PDB entry 9FAV | electron microscopy, 3.20 A resolution | chains H and L of the 10 polymer chains in the assembly

# Chain H
Protein: Neuroligin-2
Source organism: Homo sapiens
Reference sequence: Q8NFZ4 (NLGN2_HUMAN); numbering as in UniProt (aligned over 668-700)
Sequence (33 residues; numbered 668 to 700; the number before each row is that of its first residue):
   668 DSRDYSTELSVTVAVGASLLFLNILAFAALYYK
UniProt features mapped onto this chain:
  - region: V678 to Y698 (Required for interaction with LHFPL4)

# Chain L
Protein: LHFPL tetraspan subfamily member 4 protein
Source organism: Homo sapiens
Reference sequence: Q7Z7J7 (LHPL4_HUMAN); residue numbers follow UniProt; this construct covers 17-201
Sequence (185 residues; numbered 17 to 201; the number before each row is that of its first residue):
    17 RNSRAIGVLWAIFTICFAIINVVVFIQPYWVGDSVSTPKPGYFGLFHYCV
    67 GSGLAGRELTCRGSFTDFSTIPSSAFKAAAFFVLLSMVLILGCITCFSLF
   117 FFCNTATVYKICAWMQLLAALCLVLGCMIFPDGWDAETIRDMCGAKTGKY
   167 SLGDCSVRWAYILAIIGILNALILSFLAFVLGNRQ
Cystine bridges: C65-C77, C109-C128, C159-C171
Residues lining bound ligands: phosphatidylglycerol (PGW; (1R)-2-{[(S)-{[(2S)-2,3-dihydroxypropyl]oxy}(hydroxy)phosphoryl]oxy}-1-[(hexadecanoyloxy)methyl]ethyl (9Z)-octadec-9-enoate): D83, F84, S85, K93

# Chain H / chain L interface
Residue-residue contacts (34; chain H residue first):
  D668(H) with R73(L), salt bridge
  R670(H) with D49(L); S50(L); V51(L); P56(L)
  Y672(H) with D49(L), hydrogen bond; R174(L), hydrogen bond
  E675(H) with W175(L)
  L676(H) with V173(L); R174(L); W175(L); I178(L), hydrophobic
  T679(H) with W175(L); I178(L); I182(L)
  V680(H) with I178(L), hydrophobic
  G683(H) with I182(L)
  L686(H) with I36(L), hydrophobic; N186(L)
  L687(H) with I182(L), hydrophobic; L185(L), hydrophobic; N186(L)
  N690(H) with F29(L); N186(L); I189(L); L190(L)
  I691(H) with I189(L), hydrophobic
  F694(H) with F192(L), hydrophobic; V196(L), hydrophobic
  L697(H) with I22(L), hydrophobic; L193(L), hydrophobic; V196(L), hydrophobic; L197(L), hydrophobic
  K700(H) with R200(L)
Interface residues without a listed pair, chain H (16 interface residues in all): A693
Interface residues without a listed pair, chain L (23 interface residues in all): L179

# Overview
16 residues of chain H and 23 residues of chain L are in contact, with 2 hydrogen bonds and 1 salt bridge.
Polar pairs include D668(H)-R73(L), Y672(H)-D49(L) and Y672(H)-R174(L). Bound to chain L:
phosphatidylglycerol.
Chain H is Neuroligin-2 and chain L is LHFPL tetraspan subfamily member 4 protein, both from Homo sapiens; the
structure, CryoEM structure of human full-length beta3gamma2 GABA(A) receptor in complex with GARLH4, the TMD
of Neuroligin2 ..., was determined by electron microscopy.
